Entry 4CKG (electron microscopy, 15.00 A resolution (very low resolution: no residue pairs are listed; an interface is given only as per-side residue counts)); this record covers chains A and B of the 4 polymer chains in the assembly.

# Chain A (and B)
Molecule: Arf-gap with coiled-coil, ank repeat and ph domain-containing protein 1
Organism: Homo sapiens
Notes: fragment: bar-ph domain, residues 1-377; chain B of this document is another copy of the same molecule, construct and numbering; everything in this record applies to it too
UniProt: Q15027 (ACAP1_HUMAN); residues 1-377 here = UniProt positions 1-377
Amino-acid sequence (382 residues; numbered -4 to 377; the number before each row is that of its first residue; numbers below 1 keep their minus sign (Gly-4 is residue -4)):
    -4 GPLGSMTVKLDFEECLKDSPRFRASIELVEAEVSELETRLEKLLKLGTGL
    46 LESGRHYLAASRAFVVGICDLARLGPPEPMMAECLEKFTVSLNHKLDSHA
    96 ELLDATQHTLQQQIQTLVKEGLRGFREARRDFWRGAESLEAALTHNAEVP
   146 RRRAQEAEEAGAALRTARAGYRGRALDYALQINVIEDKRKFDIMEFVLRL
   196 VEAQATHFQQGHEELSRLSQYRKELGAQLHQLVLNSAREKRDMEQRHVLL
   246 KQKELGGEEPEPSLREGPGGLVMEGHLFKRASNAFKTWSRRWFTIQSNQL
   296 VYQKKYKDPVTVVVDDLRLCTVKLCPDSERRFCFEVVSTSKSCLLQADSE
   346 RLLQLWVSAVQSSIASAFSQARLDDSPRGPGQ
Not modelled in the structure: -4, 366-377 (chain B: -4 to -1, 363-377)
Sequence notes: expression tag (-4 to 0)
UniProt features mapped onto this chain:
  - natural variant: Lys114 (K114R: In a breast cancer sample), Arg129 (R129Q: In a colorectal cancer sample)
  - mutagenesis: Ser14 (S14A: No effect on interaction with ITGB1), Ser29 (S29A: No effect on interaction with ITGB1), Lys274 (K274N: Loss of binding to PIP2 and PIP3. Loss of association with endosomal tubules when coexpressed with PIP5K1C), Ser277 (S277A: No effect on interaction with ITGB1), Phe280 (F280A: Reduced membrane binding and ability to induce liposome tubulation; F280E: Almost abolishes membrane binding; F280W: Preserves membrane binding and ability to tubulate liposomes), Thr289 (T289A: No effect on interaction with ITGB1), Ser358 (S358A: No effect on interaction with ITGB1)
Reported in the primary citation:
  - mutagenesis - F280A: decreased binding to membrane
  - mutagenesis - F280E: abolished binding to membrane
  - mutagenesis - F280W, Y301E, Y301W: unchanged binding to membrane

# Chain A / chain B interface
At this resolution (15 A) residue pairs are not listed: 124 residues of chain A and 127 of chain B lie at the interface.

# Overview
124 residues of chain A face 127 of chain B across their interface. UniProt lists 7 mutagenesis sites on chain
A. From the paper: F280A of chain A reduces binding to membrane; F280E of chain A abolishes binding to
membrane; 5 substitutions were tested in all.
Chain A and chain B are both Arf-gap with coiled-coil, ank repeat and ph domain-containing protein 1 (Homo
sapiens); the structure, Helical reconstruction of ACAP1(BAR-PH domain) decorated membrane tubules by
cryo-electron microscopy, was determined by electron microscopy together with 4CKH and 4NSW from the same
study.
